3FBN - chains A and B; structure by X-ray diffraction, 3.01 A resolution.

[Chain A]
Name: Mediator of RNA polymerase II transcription subunit 7
Source organism: Saccharomyces cerevisiae
Notes: fragment: N-terminal domain
UniProtKB: Q08278 (MED7_YEAST); residues 3-84 here correspond to UniProt positions 2-83 (UniProt number = residue number - 1)
Sequence (84 residues; numbered 1 to 84; the number before each row is that of its first residue):
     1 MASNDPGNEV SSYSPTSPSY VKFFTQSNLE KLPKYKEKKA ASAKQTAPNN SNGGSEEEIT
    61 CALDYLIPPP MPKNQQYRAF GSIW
Not modelled in the structure: 1-15, 42-56
Differences from the reference sequence: expression tag (1-2); engineered mutation Y13 (Leu12 in Q08278), S14 (Tyr13 in Q08278), T16 (Pro15 in Q08278), S17 (Pro16 in Q08278), S19 (Pro18 in Q08278)
From the paper describing this entry:
  - conformationally variable residues (order/disorder transition): Y13 to P15

[Chain B]
Name: Mediator of RNA polymerase II transcription subunit 31
Source organism: Saccharomyces cerevisiae
UniProtKB: P38633 (MED31_YEAST); residues 4-130 here correspond to UniProt positions 1-127 (UniProt number = residue number - 3)
Sequence (130 residues; row label = number of the first residue in the row):
     1 GSHMSSTNGN APATPSSDQN PLPTRFEVEL EFIQSLANIQ YVTYLLTQQQ IWKSPNFKNY
    61 LKYLEYWCNP PYSQCIVYPN CLFILKLLNG FMESAIVNED GLLEGLDELP KIIQLQGPQW
   121 MNEMVERWAN
Not modelled in the structure: 1-16, 111-130
Differences from the reference sequence: expression tag (1-3)

[Interface between chain A and chain B]
Contacting residue pairs (56):
  T16(A) - Y41(B)
  S17(A) - F57(B)
  P18(A) - F32(B)
  P18(A) - Y60(B)
  Y20(A) - R25(B)
  Y20(A) - V28(B)  hydrophobic
  Y20(A) - E29(B)
  Y20(A) - Y60(B)
  V21(A) - N56(B)  hydrogen bond (backbone-side chain)
  V21(A) - F57(B)
  V21(A) - Y60(B)  hydrophobic
  K22(A) - N56(B)  hydrogen bond (backbone-side chain)
  F24(A) - N56(B)  hydrogen bond (backbone-side chain)
  F24(A) - N59(B)
  F24(A) - Y60(B)  hydrophobic
  F24(A) - Y63(B)  hydrophobic
  T25(A) - N56(B)
  Q26(A) - P55(B)
  Q26(A) - N59(B)
  L29(A) - N59(B)
  I59(A) - R25(B)
  D64(A) - R25(B)  hydrogen bond (backbone-side chain)
  Y65(A) - R25(B)  hydrogen bond (backbone-side chain)
  Y65(A) - Y63(B)
  L66(A) - Y63(B)
  I67(A) - R25(B)  hydrogen bond (backbone-side chain)
  I67(A) - Y63(B)
  P68(A) - Y63(B)
  P68(A) - Y66(B)  hydrophobic
  P68(A) - Y72(B)
  P69(A) - R25(B)
  P69(A) - F26(B)  hydrophobic
  P69(A) - E29(B)
  P69(A) - Y63(B)
  P69(A) - Y66(B)
  P69(A) - Y72(B)  hydrogen bond (backbone-side chain)
  P70(A) - F26(B)
  M71(A) - P71(B)
  M71(A) - C75(B)  hydrophobic
  P72(A) - F26(B)
  Y77(A) - F26(B)  hydrophobic
  Y77(A) - E27(B)  hydrogen bond
  Y77(A) - C75(B)  hydrogen bond (backbone-side chain)
  R78(A) - Q74(B)
  A79(A) - Q74(B)  hydrogen bond (backbone-backbone)
  A79(A) - C75(B)
  A79(A) - I76(B)
  A79(A) - V77(B)  hydrophobic
  G81(A) - V77(B)
  S82(A) - V77(B)
  S82(A) - P79(B)
  I83(A) - V77(B)  hydrogen bond (backbone-backbone)
  I83(A) - Y78(B)  hydrophobic
  I83(A) - P79(B)
  W84(A) - P79(B)  hydrophobic
  W84(A) - N80(B)
Interface residues without a listed pair, chain A (29 interface residues in all): F23, F80
Interface residues without a listed pair, chain B (24 interface residues in all): T24
The authors on this interface:
  - interface residues, chain A: T16(A)

[In short]
Chain A and chain B form an interface of 29 and 24 residues respectively, with 11 hydrogen bonds. Among the
polar pairs are V21(A)-N56(B), K22(A)-N56(B) and F24(A)-N56(B). From the paper: the interface residue T16(A);
conformational variability at Y13(A).
Chain A is Mediator of RNA polymerase II transcription subunit 7 and chain B is Mediator of RNA polymerase II
transcription subunit 31, both from Saccharomyces cerevisiae; the structure, Structure of the Mediator
submodule Med7N/31, was determined by X-ray diffraction, deposited together with 3FBI.
